Entry 1W3P (X-ray diffraction, 1.80 A resolution); this record covers chain A.

# Chain A
Protein: Nima-related protein
Organism: Deinococcus radiodurans
UniProt: Q9RW27 (Q9RW27); numbering as in UniProt (aligned over 1-195)
Chain sequence (216 residues; each row starts with the number of its first residue; note: 1 number in that range is skipped by the numbering (no residue carries it; nothing is unmodelled there); numbers below 1 keep their minus sign (Met-21 is residue -21)):
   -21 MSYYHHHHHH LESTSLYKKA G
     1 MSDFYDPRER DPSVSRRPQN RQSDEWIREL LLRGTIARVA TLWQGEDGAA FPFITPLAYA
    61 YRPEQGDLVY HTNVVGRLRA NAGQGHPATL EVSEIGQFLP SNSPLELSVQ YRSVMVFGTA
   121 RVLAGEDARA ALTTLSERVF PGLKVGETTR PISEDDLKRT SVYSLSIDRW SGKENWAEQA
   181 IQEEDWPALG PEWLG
Unresolved in the structure: -21, -10 to -1, 1
Covalently attached groups: pyruvic acid (PYR) linked to His71
Small-molecule neighbours: pyruvic acid (PYR): Ala58, Phe98, Leu107, Ser108, Leu135, Ser136, Val139, Phe140

# Summary
Pyruvic acid is covalently linked to His71.
Chain A is Nima-related protein (Deinococcus radiodurans); the structure, NimA from D. radiodurans with a
His71-Pyruvate residue, was determined by X-ray diffraction, deposited together with 1W3O and 1W3R.
